Entry 6KMD (X-ray diffraction, 2.20 A resolution); this record covers chain A.

== Chain A ==
Molecule: Phytochromobilin synthase
Source organism: Solanum lycopersicum
Notes: EC 1.3.7.4
UniProt: Q588D6 (Q588D6_SOLLC); numbering as in UniProt (aligned over 46-342)
Amino-acid sequence (318 residues; each row starts with the number of its first residue):
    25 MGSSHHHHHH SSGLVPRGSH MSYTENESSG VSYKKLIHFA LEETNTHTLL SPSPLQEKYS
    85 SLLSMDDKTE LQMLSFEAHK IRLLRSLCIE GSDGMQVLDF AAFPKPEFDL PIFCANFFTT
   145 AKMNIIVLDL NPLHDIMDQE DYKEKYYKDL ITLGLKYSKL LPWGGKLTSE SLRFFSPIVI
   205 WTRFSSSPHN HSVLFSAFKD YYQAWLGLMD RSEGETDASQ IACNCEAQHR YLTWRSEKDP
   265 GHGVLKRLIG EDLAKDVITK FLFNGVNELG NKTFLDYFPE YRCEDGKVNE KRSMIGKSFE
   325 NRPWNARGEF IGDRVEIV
Disordered / not traced: 25-55, 337-342
Sequence notes: initiating methionine (25); expression tag (26-45); engineered mutation S116 (Thr in Q588D6)
Modified / non-standard residues: Mse25, Mse45 (selenomethionine); Mse89, Mse97, Mse119, Mse147, Mse161, Mse233, Mse318 (selenomethionine; parent Met)
Metal / ion sites: Mg2+ site 1 near D91 (its only coordinating residue here); Mg2+ site 2 near E324 (its only coordinating residue here)
Small-molecule neighbours: biliverdine ix alpha (BLA): I113, V121, L122, D123, C138, N140, F142, I149, V151, L191, T192, S195, F198, F199, W205, R207, Y255, W258, R259, D263, P264, G265, V268, L269, R316, K321

== Summary ==
Bound to chain A: biliverdine ix alpha.
Chain A is Phytochromobilin synthase (Solanum lycopersicum); the structure, Crystal structure of
SeMet-phytochromobilin synthase from tomato in complex with biliverdin, was determined by X-ray diffraction
(same publication as 6KME).
